6ZWO - chains D and H of the 4 polymer chains in the assembly; structure by electron microscopy, 3.00 A resolution.

[Chain D]
Protein: Target of rapamycin complex subunit LST8
Organism: Homo sapiens
Reference sequence: Q9BVC4 (LST8_HUMAN); numbering as in UniProt (aligned over 1-326)
Amino-acid sequence (326 residues; numbered 1 to 326; the number before each row is that of its first residue):
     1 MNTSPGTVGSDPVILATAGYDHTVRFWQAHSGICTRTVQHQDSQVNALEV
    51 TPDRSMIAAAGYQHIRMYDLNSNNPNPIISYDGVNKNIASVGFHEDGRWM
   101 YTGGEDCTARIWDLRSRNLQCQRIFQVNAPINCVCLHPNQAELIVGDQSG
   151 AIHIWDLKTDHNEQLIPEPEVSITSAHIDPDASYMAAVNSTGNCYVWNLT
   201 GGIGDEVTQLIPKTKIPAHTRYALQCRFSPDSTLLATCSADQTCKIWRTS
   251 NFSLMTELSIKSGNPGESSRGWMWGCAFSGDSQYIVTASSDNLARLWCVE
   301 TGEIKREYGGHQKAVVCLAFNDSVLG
Not modelled in the structure: 1-7
What the authors report for this chain:
  - post-translational modification sites: Lys-305, Lys-313 (citing earlier work)

[Chain H]
Protein: Target of rapamycin complex 2 subunit MAPKAP1
Organism: Homo sapiens
Reference sequence: Q9BPZ7 (SIN1_HUMAN); numbering as in UniProt (aligned over 2-522)
Amino-acid sequence (521 residues; each row starts with the number of its first residue):
     2 AFLDNPTIILAHIRQSHVTSDDTGMCEMVLIDHDVDLEKIHPPSMPGDSG
    52 SEIQGSNGETQGYVYAQSVDITSSWDFGIRRRSNTAQRLERLRKERQNQI
   102 KCKNIQWKERNSKQSAQELKSLFEKKSLKEKPPISGKQSILSVRLEQCPL
   152 QLNNPFNEYSKFDGKGHVGTTATKKIDVYLPLHSSQDRLLPMTVVTMASA
   202 RVQDLIGLICWQYTSEGREPKLNDNVSAYCLHIAEDDGEVDTDFPPLDSN
   252 EPIHKFGFSTLALVEKYSSPGLTSKESLFVRINAAHGFSLIQVDNTKVTM
   302 KEILLKAVKRRKGSQKVSGPQYRLEKQSEPNVAVDLDSTLESQSAWEFCL
   352 VRENSSRADGVFEEDSQIDIATVQDMLSSHHYKSFKVSMIHRLRFTTDVQ
   402 LGISGDKVEIDPVTNQKASTKFWIKQKPISIDSDLLCACDLAEEKSPSHA
   452 IFKLTYLSNHDYKHLYFESDAATVNEIVLKVNYILESRASTARADYFAQK
   502 QRKLNRRTSFSFQKEKKSGQQ
Not modelled in the structure: 37-83, 147-522
Glycans and other covalent adducts: acetyl group (ACE) linked to Ala-2
What the authors report for this chain:
  - post-translational modification sites: Ala-2
  - post-translational modification sites: Thr-86 (citing earlier work)

[Chain D / chain H interface]
Contacting residue pairs (41; chain D residue first):
  Val-13(D) with Ile-141(H), hydrophobic
  Ala-29(D) with Arg-145(H)
  His-30(D) with Arg-145(H)
  Pro-77(D) with Cys-103(H)
  Ile-78(D) with Cys-103(H); Lys-104(H), hydrogen bond (backbone-backbone)
  Ile-79(D) with Lys-104(H); Ile-106(H), hydrophobic
  Ser-80(D) with Lys-104(H), hydrogen bond (backbone-backbone); Asn-105(H); Ile-106(H), hydrogen bond (backbone-backbone)
  Tyr-81(D) with Ile-106(H)
  Asp-82(D) with Ile-106(H), hydrogen bond (backbone-backbone); Gln-107(H); Trp-108(H)
  Glu-95(D) with Ser-128(H)
  Trp-99(D) with Phe-124(H)
  Arg-110(D) with Trp-108(H)
  Ile-111(D) with Trp-108(H)
  Trp-112(D) with Gln-107(H); Trp-108(H), hydrophobic
  Gln-120(D) with Asn-112(H); Ser-113(H)
  Gln-122(D) with Trp-108(H); Lys-109(H), hydrogen bond (side chain-backbone); Asn-112(H)
  Arg-123(D) with Phe-124(H)
  Ile-124(D) with Trp-108(H), hydrophobic
  Asn-139(D) with Lys-127(H); Ser-128(H), hydrogen bond (backbone-backbone)
  Lys-158(D) with Lys-121(H); Glu-125(H), hydrogen bond (side chain-backbone); Lys-127(H)
  Ile-203(D) with Leu-129(H), hydrophobic
  Glu-206(D) with Lys-127(H)
  Asp-281(D) with Gln-139(H); Leu-142(H)
  Arg-306(D) with Arg-145(H), hydrogen bond (side chain-backbone)
  Leu-325(D) with Ser-140(H)
  Gly-326(D) with Gly-137(H); Gln-139(H)
Other interface residues (no listed pair), chain D (34 interface residues in all): Gln-28, Gly-83, Cys-121, Pro-138, Ala-141, Leu-157, Tyr-284, Lys-305
Other interface residues (no listed pair), chain H (26 interface residues in all): Leu-120, Leu-123, Lys-126, Lys-138, Leu-146
The authors on this interface:
  - interface residues, chain D: Lys-305(D)

[Overview]
34 residues of chain D face 26 of chain H across their interface; the contacts include 8 hydrogen bonds. Polar
contacts include Gln-122(D)/Lys-109(H), Lys-158(D)/Glu-125(H) and Arg-306(D)/Arg-145(H). Covalently linked
acetyl group: at Ala-2(H). The paper reports the interface residue Lys-305(D); modification sites Lys-305(D),
Lys-313(D) and Ala-2(H) among others.
Here chain D is Target of rapamycin complex subunit LST8 and chain H is Target of rapamycin complex 2 subunit
MAPKAP1, both from Homo sapiens. Entry 6ZWO (cryo-EM structure of human mTOR complex 2, focused on one half)
was determined by electron microscopy (same publication as 6ZWM).
